Entry 8A9G (X-ray diffraction, 1.96 A resolution); this record covers chains B and D of the 4 polymer chains in the assembly.

[Chain B]
Name: 14-3-3 protein zeta/delta
From: Homo sapiens
Reference sequence: P63104 (1433Z_HUMAN); numbering as in UniProt (aligned over 1-230)
Sequence (235 residues; numbered -4 to 230; the number before each row is that of its first residue; numbers below 1 keep their minus sign (Gly-4 is residue -4)):
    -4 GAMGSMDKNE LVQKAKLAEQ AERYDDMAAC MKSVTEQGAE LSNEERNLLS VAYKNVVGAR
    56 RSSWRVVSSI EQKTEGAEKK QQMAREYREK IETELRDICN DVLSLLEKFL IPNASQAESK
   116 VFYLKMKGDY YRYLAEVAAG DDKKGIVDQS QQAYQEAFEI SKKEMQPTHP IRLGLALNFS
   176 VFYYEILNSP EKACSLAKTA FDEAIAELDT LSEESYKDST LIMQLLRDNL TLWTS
Unresolved in the structure: -4 to 0
Differences from the reference sequence: expression tag (-4 to 0)
Small-molecule neighbours: QJK (5-[(2R)-3-(4-chlorophenyl)carbonyl-2-(4-nitrophenyl)-4-oxidanyl-5-oxidanylidene-2H-pyrrol-1-yl]-2-oxidanyl-benzoic acid): Asn38, Arg41, Asn42, Glu113, Phe117, Lys120, His164, Pro165, Ile166, Gly169, Ser210, Asp213, Leu216, Ile217, Leu220

[Chain D]
Name: Glucocorticoid receptor
Reference sequence: P04150 (GCR_HUMAN); numbering as in UniProt (aligned over 518-530)
Sequence (13 residues; each row starts with the number of its first residue):
   518 KTIVPATLPQ LTP
Modified positions: Thr524 (phosphothreonine; TPO)

[Chain B / chain D interface]
Residue-residue contacts - 31 pairs, chain B then chain D:
  Tyr19(B) - Thr529(D)  hydrogen bond
  Ser45(B) - Pro526(D)
  Lys49(B) - Thr524(D)
  Lys49(B) - Pro526(D)
  Lys49(B) - Leu528(D)
  Asn50(B) - Leu528(D)
  Asn50(B) - Thr529(D)  hydrogen bond
  Gly53(B) - Leu528(D)
  Arg56(B) - Thr524(D)
  Arg60(B) - Lys518(D)
  Lys120(B) - Leu525(D)  hydrogen bond (side chain-backbone)
  Asp124(B) - Leu525(D)
  Arg127(B) - Thr524(D)
  Tyr128(B) - Thr524(D)
  Leu172(B) - Ala523(D)
  Leu172(B) - Thr524(D)
  Leu172(B) - Leu525(D)
  Asn173(B) - Thr524(D)
  Asn173(B) - Leu525(D)  hydrogen bond (side chain-backbone)
  Val176(B) - Ala523(D)
  Val176(B) - Thr524(D)
  Glu180(B) - Pro522(D)
  Ile217(B) - Leu525(D)  hydrophobic
  Leu220(B) - Ala523(D)  hydrophobic
  Leu220(B) - Leu525(D)  hydrophobic
  Asn224(B) - Pro522(D)
  Asn224(B) - Ala523(D)  hydrogen bond (side chain-backbone)
  Leu227(B) - Ile520(D)
  Leu227(B) - Val521(D)
  Leu227(B) - Pro522(D)
  Trp228(B) - Pro522(D)  hydrophobic

[In short]
Chain B and chain D form an interface of 20 and 10 residues respectively, with 5 hydrogen bonds. Polar
contacts include Tyr19(B)-Thr529(D), Asn50(B)-Thr529(D) and Lys120(B)-Leu525(D). Chain B binds compound QJK.
Chain B is 14-3-3 protein zeta/delta (Homo sapiens) and chain D is Glucocorticoid receptor; the structure,
Binary complex of 14-3-3 zeta Glucocorticoid Receptor (GR) pT524 peptide stabilised by (R)-para
chloropyrrolidone1, was determined by X-ray diffraction (same publication as 7PWT and 7PWZ).
